PDB entry 2IBW | X-ray diffraction, 1.90 A resolution | chains B and D of the 4 polymer chains in the assembly

# Chain B (and D)
Molecule: Acetyl-CoA acetyltransferase
Organism: Homo sapiens
Notes: EC 2.3.1.9; chain D of this document is another copy of the same molecule, construct and numbering; everything in this record applies to it too
UniProt: P24752 (THIL_HUMAN); residue numbers follow UniProt; this construct covers 34-427
Amino-acid sequence (395 residues; row label = number of the first residue in the row):
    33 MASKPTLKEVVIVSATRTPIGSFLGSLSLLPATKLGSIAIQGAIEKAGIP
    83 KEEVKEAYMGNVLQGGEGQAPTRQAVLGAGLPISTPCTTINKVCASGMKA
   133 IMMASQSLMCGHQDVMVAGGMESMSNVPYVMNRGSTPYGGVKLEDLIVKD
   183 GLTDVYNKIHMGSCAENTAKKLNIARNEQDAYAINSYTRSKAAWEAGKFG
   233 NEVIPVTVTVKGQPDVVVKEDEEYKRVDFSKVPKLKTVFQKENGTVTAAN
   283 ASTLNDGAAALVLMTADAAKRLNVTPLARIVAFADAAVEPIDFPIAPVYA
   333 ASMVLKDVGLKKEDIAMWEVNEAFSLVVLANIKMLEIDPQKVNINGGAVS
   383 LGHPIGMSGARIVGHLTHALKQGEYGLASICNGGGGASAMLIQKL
Disordered / not traced: 33-36 (chain D: 33-34)
Modified residues: Cys126 (s-hydroxycysteine; CSO)
Differences from the reference sequence: initiating methionine (33); engineered mutation Ala34 (Val in P24752); modified residue (126)
Bound ions: K+: Tyr219, Ala280, Ala281, Ala283, Val381
Residues lining bound ligands: coenzyme A (COA): Cys126, Leu184, His192, Met193, Tyr219, Arg258, Val259, Asp260, Lys263, Val264, Leu267, Val270, Phe271, Ala280, Ala281, Ala283, Ser284, Thr285, Leu286, Phe325, Ala355, Phe356, His385, Ile387
UniProt features mapped onto this chain:
  - active site: Cys126 (Acyl-thioester intermediate), Cys413 (Proton donor/acceptor)
  - binding site (CoA): Tyr219, Arg258 to Asp260, Lys263, Ser284
  - binding site (K(+)): Tyr219, Ala280, Ala281, Ala283, Val381
  - site: His385 (Increases nucleophilicity of active site Cys)
  - modified residue: Lys66 (N6-acetyllysine), Lys78 (N6-succinyllysine), Lys174 (N6-acetyllysine), Lys181 (N6-acetyllysine), Lys190 (N6-acetyllysine), Lys202 (N6-acetyllysine), Lys223 (N6-acetyllysine), Lys230 (N6-acetyllysine), Lys243 (N6-succinyllysine), Lys251 (N6-acetyllysine), Lys257 (N6-acetyllysine), Lys263 (N6-acetyllysine), Lys266 (N6-succinyllysine), Lys268 (N6-succinyllysine), Lys273 (N6-acetyllysine), Lys338 (N6-acetyllysine)
  - natural variant: Glu85 (deletion: In 3KTD), Asn93 (N93S: In 3KTD), Gly152 (G152A: In 3KTD), Asn158 (N158D: In 3KTD), Gly183 (G183R: In 3KTD), Thr297 (T297M: In 3KTD), Ala301 (A301P: In 3KTD), Ile312 (I312T: In 3KTD), Ala333 (A333P: In 3KTD), Gly379 (G379V: In 3KTD), Ala380 (A380T: In 3KTD)

# How chain B and chain D interact
Residue-residue contacts (33):
  Tyr161(B) with Thr168(D), hydrogen bond (side chain-backbone); Pro169(D), hydrogen bond (side chain-backbone); Tyr170(D); Gly172(D); Val173(D), hydrophobic
  Thr168(B) with Tyr161(D), hydrogen bond
  Pro169(B) with Tyr161(D), hydrogen bond (backbone-side chain)
  Tyr170(B) with Tyr161(D); Asp177(D); Ile179(D); Val180(D); Leu184(D); Leu286(D), hydrophobic
  Gly171(B) with Asp177(D), hydrogen bond (backbone-side chain)
  Gly172(B) with Tyr161(D); Leu175(D); Asp177(D)
  Val173(B) with Lys174(D); Leu175(D), hydrogen bond (backbone-backbone)
  Lys174(B) with Gly171(D), hydrogen bond (side chain-backbone); Gly172(D); Val173(D)
  Leu175(B) with Met163(D), hydrophobic; Gly172(D); Val173(D), hydrogen bond (backbone-backbone); Leu175(D), hydrophobic
  Asp177(B) with Tyr170(D); Gly171(D), hydrogen bond (side chain-backbone); Gly172(D)
  Ile179(B) with Tyr170(D)
  Val180(B) with Tyr170(D)
  Leu184(B) with Tyr170(D)
  Leu286(B) with Tyr170(D), hydrophobic
Other interface residues (no listed pair), chain B (15 interface residues in all): Phe55
Other interface residues (no listed pair), chain D (16 interface residues in all): Phe55

# In short
The interface between chain B and chain D involves 15 residues on one side and 16 on the other; the contacts
include 9 hydrogen bonds. Among the polar pairs are Tyr161(B)-Thr168(D), Tyr161(B)-Pro169(D) and
Gly171(B)-Asp177(D). Bound to chain B: coenzyme A.
Chain B and chain D are both Acetyl-CoA acetyltransferase (Homo sapiens); the structure, Crystallographic and
kinetic studies of human mitochondrial acetoacetyl-CoA thiolase (T2): the importance of potassium and chloride
..., was determined by X-ray diffraction, deposited together with 2IB7, 2IB8, 2IB9, 2IBU and 2IBY.
